Entry 5WLZ (X-ray diffraction, 3.50 A resolution); this record covers chains C and B of the 4 polymer chains in the assembly.

# Chain C
Name: DNA repair protein XRCC4, Myosin-7
Source organism: Homo sapiens
Notes: fragment: UNP Q13426 residues 2-132, UNP P12883  residues 1677-1758
UniProtKB: chimeric construct of Q13426, P12883: residues 2-132 from Q13426 (XRCC4_HUMAN) positions 2-132 (same numbers); residues 1677-1758 from P12883 positions 1677-1758 (same numbers)
Amino-acid sequence (216 residues; each row starts with the number of its first residue; note: 1544 numbers in that range are skipped by the numbering (no residue carries them; nothing is unmodelled there); numbers below 1 keep their minus sign (Gly-1 is residue -1)):
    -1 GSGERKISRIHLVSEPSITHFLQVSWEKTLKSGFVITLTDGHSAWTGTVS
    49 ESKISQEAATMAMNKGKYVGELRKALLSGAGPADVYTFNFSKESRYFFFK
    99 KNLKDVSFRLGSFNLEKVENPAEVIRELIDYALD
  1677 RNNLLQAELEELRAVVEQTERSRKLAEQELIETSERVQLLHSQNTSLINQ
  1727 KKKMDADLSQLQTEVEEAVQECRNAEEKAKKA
Not modelled in the structure: 1749-1758
Differences from the reference sequence: expression tag (-1 to 1); engineered mutation Lys29 (Glu in Q13426), Lys51 (Glu in Q13426), Ala57 (Asp in Q13426), Thr58 (Asp in Q13426), Asn62 (Glu in Q13426), Arg93 (Cys in Q13426), Lys98 (Glu in Q13426), Asp128 (Cys in Q13426), Ala130 (Cys in Q13426)

# Chain B
Name: DNA repair protein XRCC4, Myosin-7
Source organism: Homo sapiens
Notes: fragment: UNP Q13426 residues 2-132, UNP P12883  residues 1677-1758
UniProtKB: chimeric construct of Q13426, P12883: residues 2-132 from Q13426 (XRCC4_HUMAN) positions 2-132 (same numbers); residues 1677-1758 from P12883 positions 1677-1758 (same numbers)
Amino-acid sequence (216 residues; numbered -1 to 1758 plus 1 insertion-coded residue; 1545 numbers in that range are skipped by the numbering (no residue carries them; nothing is unmodelled there); the number before each row is that of its first residue; numbers below 1 keep their minus sign (Gly-1 is residue -1)):
    -1 GSGERKISRIHLVSEPSITHFLQVSWEKTLKSGFVITLTDGHSAWTGTVS
    49 ESKISQEAATMAMNKGKYVGELRKALLSGAG
   80A P
    81 ADVYTFNFSKESRYFFFKKNLKDVSFRLGSFNLEKVENPAEVIRELIDYA
   131 LD
  1677 RNNLLQAELEELRAVVEQTERSRKLAEQELIETSERVQLLHSQNTSLINQ
  1727 KKKMDADLSQLQTEVEEAVQECRNAEEKAKKA
Not modelled in the structure: 78-79, 1740-1758
Differences from the reference sequence: expression tag (-1 to 1); engineered mutation Lys29 (Glu in Q13426), Lys51 (Glu in Q13426), Ala57 (Asp in Q13426), Thr58 (Asp in Q13426), Asn62 (Glu in Q13426), Arg93 (Cys in Q13426), Lys98 (Glu in Q13426), Asp128 (Cys in Q13426), Ala130 (Cys in Q13426)

# Interface between chain C and chain B
Residue-residue contacts (25; chain C residue first):
  Lys26(C) with Ala1690(B)
  Thr27(C) with Glu1687(B); Val1691(B); Gln1694(B)
  Leu28(C) with Glu1687(B), hydrogen bond (backbone-side chain)
  Lys29(C) with Glu1687(B), hydrogen bond (backbone-side chain)
  Met59(C) with Gly-1(B)
  Met61(C) with Gly-1(B)
  Gly64(C) with Glu1684(B)
  Lys65(C) with Leu1680(B); Glu1684(B)
  Val67(C) with Glu1687(B)
  Gly68(C) with Leu1680(B); Ala1683(B)
  Glu69(C) with Leu1680(B)
  Arg71(C) with Ala1683(B); Glu1686(B), salt bridge; Glu1687(B), salt bridge
  Lys72(C) with Asp132(B), salt bridge; Asn1679(B); Leu1680(B)
  Lys98(C) with Asp132(B), salt bridge
  Leu101(C) with Glu125(B); Asp128(B)
  Phe106(C) with Gly-1(B)
Also at the interface, not in a pair above, chain C (17 interface residues in all): Asn100

# In short
The interface between chain C and chain B involves 17 residues on one side and 13 on the other, with 2
hydrogen bonds and 4 salt bridges. Polar pairs include Arg71(C)-Glu1686(B), Arg71(C)-Glu1687(B) and
Lys72(C)-Asp132(B).
Both chains are DNA repair protein XRCC4, Myosin-7 (Homo sapiens). Entry 5WLZ (Crystal Structure of Amino
Acids 1677-1758 of Human Beta Cardiac Myosin Fused to Xrcc4) was determined by X-ray diffraction together with
5WME, 5WJB and 5WLQ from the same study.
